Entry 5T1M (X-ray diffraction, 2.53 A resolution); this record covers chains B and E of the 3 polymer chains in the assembly.

# Chain B
Name: Cetuximab fab heavy chain
Organism: Mus musculus, Homo sapiens
Notes: antibody fragment or engineered binder
Chain sequence (221 residues; row label = number of the first residue in the row):
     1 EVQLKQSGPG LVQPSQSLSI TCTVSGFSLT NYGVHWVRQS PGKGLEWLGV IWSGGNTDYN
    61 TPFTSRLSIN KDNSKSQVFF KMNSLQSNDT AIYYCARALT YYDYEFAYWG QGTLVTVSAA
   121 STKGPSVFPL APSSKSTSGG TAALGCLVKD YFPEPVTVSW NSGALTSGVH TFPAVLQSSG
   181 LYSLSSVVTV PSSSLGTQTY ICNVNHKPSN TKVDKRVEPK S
Not modelled in the structure: 135, 221
Modified / non-standard residues: Glu1 (pyroglutamic acid; PCA)
Disulfide bonds: Cys22-Cys95, Cys146-Cys202
Glycans and other covalent adducts: N-acetylglucosamine (NAG) linked to Asn88

# Chain E
Name: Cyclic peptide cqydlstrrlkc
Chain sequence (12 residues; numbered 1 to 12; the number before each row is that of its first residue):
     1 CQYDLSTRRL KC
Disulfide bonds: Cys1-Cys12
What the authors report for this chain:
  - conformationally variable residues (side-chain flip): Arg8

# Chain B / chain E interface
Pairs across the interface - 13 pairs, chain B then chain E:
  Gln39(B) - Tyr3(E)
  Gln39(B) - Leu5(E)
  Pro41(B) - Gln2(E)
  Pro41(B) - Tyr3(E)
  Thr90(B) - Leu5(E)
  Ile92(B) - Tyr3(E)
  Ile92(B) - Leu5(E)  hydrophobic
  Ile92(B) - Arg8(E)
  Leu114(B) - Leu5(E)  hydrophobic
  Leu114(B) - Arg8(E)
  Glu154(B) - Ser6(E)  hydrogen bond
  Pro173(B) - Thr7(E)
  Ala174(B) - Ser6(E)
Other interface residues (no listed pair), chain B (13 interface residues in all): Ser40, Ala91, Tyr94, Pro155, Tyr182

# Overview
13 residues of chain B and 6 residues of chain E are in contact, with 1 hydrogen bond. Its one hydrogen-bonded
contact is Glu154(B)-Ser6(E). N-acetylglucosamine is covalently linked to Asn88(B). From the paper:
conformational variability at Arg8(E).
Here chain B is Cetuximab fab heavy chain (Mus musculus, Homo sapiens) and chain E is Cyclic peptide
cqydlstrrlkc. Entry 5T1M (Cetuximab Fab in complex with CQYDLSTRRLKC) was determined by X-ray diffraction
(same publication as 5ETU, 5EUK, 5F88, 5FF6, 5I2I, 5IOP and 7 further entries).
